PDB entry 7W5T | X-ray diffraction, 1.74 A resolution | chain A

== Chain A ==
Protein: nonheme iron and alpha-ketoglutarate dependent halogenase
From: Actinomadura sp. ATCC 39365
Reference sequence: A0A1U8X168 (A0A1U8X168_9ACTN); residues 1-310 here = UniProt positions 1-310
Chain sequence (320 residues; each row starts with the number of its first residue; numbers below 1 keep their minus sign (Ala-9 is residue -9)):
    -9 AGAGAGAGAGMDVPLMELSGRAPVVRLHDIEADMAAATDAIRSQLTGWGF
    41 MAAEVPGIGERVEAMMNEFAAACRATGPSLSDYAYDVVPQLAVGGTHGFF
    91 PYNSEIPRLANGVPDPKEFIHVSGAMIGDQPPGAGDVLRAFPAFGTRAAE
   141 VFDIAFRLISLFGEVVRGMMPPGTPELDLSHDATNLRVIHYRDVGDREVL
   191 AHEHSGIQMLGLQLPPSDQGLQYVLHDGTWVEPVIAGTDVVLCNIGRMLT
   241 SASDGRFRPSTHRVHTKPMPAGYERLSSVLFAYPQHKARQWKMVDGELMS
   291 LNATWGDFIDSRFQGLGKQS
Not modelled in the structure: -9 to 1, 93-104, 303-310
Construct notes: expression tag (-9 to 0)
Bound ions: Fe2+: His194, His252 (together with 2-oxoglutaric acid)
Residues lining bound ligands: 2-oxoglutaric acid (AKG): Arg177, Ile179, Tyr181, His194, Gln203, Leu211, His252, Val254, Arg265, Ser267, Val269, Phe271
Reported in the primary citation:
  - Fe2+ coordination: His194, His252
  - catalytic residues: His194, His252
  - binding site for 2-oxoglutaric acid: Arg177, Tyr181, Arg265, Ser267
  - binding site for 2-oxoglutaric acid: Phe271 (from molecular simulation)
  - binding site for Fe2+: His194 (from molecular simulation)
  - mutagenesis - K107A, H111A, R177A, Q198A, F271A: abolished catalytic activity
  - mutagenesis - H192A, Y273A: decreased catalytic activity
  - contacts within the chain: His111-Arg177 (hydrogen bond)
  - catalytic residues: Arg177, His192 (proposed by the authors, not directly observed)

== In short ==
Bound to chain A: 2-oxoglutaric acid. The Fe2+ site is built by His194 and His252. From the paper: catalytic
residues His194, His252 and Arg177 among others; K107A, H111A and R177A, among others, abolish catalytic
activity; 7 substitutions were tested in all.
Chain A is nonheme iron and alpha-ketoglutarate dependent halogenase (Actinomadura sp. ATCC 39365); the
structure, A nonheme iron- and alpha-ketoglutarate- dependent halogenase that catalyzes nucleotide substrates,
was determined by X-ray diffraction (same publication as 7W5S and 7W5V).
